PDB entry 4AA1 | X-ray diffraction, 1.99 A resolution | chains A and P

# Chain A
Molecule: Angiotensin-converting enzyme
From: Drosophila melanogaster
Notes: EC 3.4.15.1
UniProtKB: Q10714 (ACE_DROME); numbering as in UniProt (aligned over 17-614)
Sequence (598 residues; numbered 17 to 614; the number before each row is that of its first residue):
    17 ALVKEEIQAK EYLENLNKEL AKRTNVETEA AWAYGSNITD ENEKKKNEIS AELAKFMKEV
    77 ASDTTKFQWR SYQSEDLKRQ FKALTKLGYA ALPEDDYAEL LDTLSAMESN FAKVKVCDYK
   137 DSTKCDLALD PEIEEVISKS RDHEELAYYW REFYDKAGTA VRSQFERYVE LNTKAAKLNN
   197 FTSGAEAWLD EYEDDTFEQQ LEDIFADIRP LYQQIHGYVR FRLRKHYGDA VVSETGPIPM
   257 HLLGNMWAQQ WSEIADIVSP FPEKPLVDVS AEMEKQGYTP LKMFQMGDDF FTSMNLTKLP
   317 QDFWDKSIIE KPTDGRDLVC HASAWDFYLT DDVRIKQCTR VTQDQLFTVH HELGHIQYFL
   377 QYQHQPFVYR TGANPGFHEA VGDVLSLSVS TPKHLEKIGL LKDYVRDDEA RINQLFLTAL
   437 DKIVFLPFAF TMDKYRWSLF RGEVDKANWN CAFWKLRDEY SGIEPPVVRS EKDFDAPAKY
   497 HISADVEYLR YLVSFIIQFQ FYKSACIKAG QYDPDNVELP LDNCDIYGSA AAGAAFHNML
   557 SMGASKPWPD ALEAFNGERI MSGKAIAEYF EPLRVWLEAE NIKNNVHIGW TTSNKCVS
Disulfides: C133-C141, C336-C354, C467-C612, C522-C540
Glycans and other covalent adducts: N-acetylglucosamine (NAG) linked to N196
Ion coordination: Zn2+: H367, H371, E395 (shared with I4(P) of chain P)
Residues lining bound ligands: N-acetylglucosamine (NAG; 2-acetamido-2-deoxy-beta-D-glucopyranose): N53, T55, E57, N58, D330, R332
Curated features (UniProtKB/Swiss-Prot):
  - active site: E368 (Proton acceptor), H497 (Proton donor)
  - binding site (Zn(2+)): H367, H371, E395
  - glycosylation (N-linked (GlcNAc...) asparagine): N53, N196, N311
Reported in the primary citation:
  - catalytic residues: E368 (proposed by the authors, not directly observed)

# Chain P
Molecule: Angiotensin-2
From: Homo sapiens
UniProtKB: P01019 (ANGT_HUMAN); residues 0-7 here correspond to UniProt positions 34-41 (UniProt number = residue number + 34)
Sequence (8 residues; row label = number of the first residue in the row; numbering starts at 0):
     0 DRVYIHPF
Not modelled in the structure: 0-2
Ion coordination: Zn2+: I4 (shared with H367(A), H371(A), E395(A) of chain A)

# How chain A and chain P interact
Contacting residue pairs (36; chain A residue first):
  Q265(A) - P6(P)  hydrogen bond (side chain-backbone)
  Q265(A) - F7(P)
  H337(A) - I4(P)
  H337(A) - H5(P)  hydrogen bond (side chain-backbone)
  H337(A) - F7(P)
  A338(A) - I4(P)
  A338(A) - H5(P)  hydrogen bond (backbone-backbone)
  S339(A) - Y3(P)
  S339(A) - I4(P)
  A340(A) - Y3(P)  hydrogen bond (backbone-backbone)
  T364(A) - H5(P)
  H367(A) - I4(P)
  H367(A) - H5(P)
  H367(A) - P6(P)
  E368(A) - Y3(P)
  E368(A) - I4(P)
  E368(A) - H5(P)  hydrogen bond (side chain-backbone)
  H371(A) - Y3(P)
  H371(A) - I4(P)
  F375(A) - Y3(P)  hydrophobic
  T387(A) - Y3(P)  hydrogen bond
  H394(A) - Y3(P)
  E395(A) - Y3(P)
  E395(A) - I4(P)
  F441(A) - P6(P)  hydrophobic
  K495(A) - P6(P)  hydrogen bond (side chain-backbone)
  K495(A) - F7(P)
  Y496(A) - I4(P)  hydrophobic
  H497(A) - I4(P)
  H497(A) - H5(P)  hydrogen bond (side chain-backbone)
  H497(A) - P6(P)
  V502(A) - I4(P)  hydrophobic
  Y504(A) - P6(P)  hydrogen bond (side chain-backbone)
  Y507(A) - I4(P)  hydrogen bond (side chain-backbone)
  Y507(A) - H5(P)  hydrogen bond (side chain-backbone)
  Y507(A) - P6(P)
Also at the interface, not in a pair above, chain A (21 interface residues in all): G388
From the paper, about this interface:
  - interface residues, chain A: Q265(A), H337(A), A340(A), T387(A), F441(A), K495(A), H497(A), Y504(A), Y507(A)

# Overview
21 residues of chain A and 5 residues of chain P are in contact; the contacts include 11 hydrogen bonds. Polar
pairs include Q265(A)-P6(P), H337(A)-H5(P) and E368(A)-H5(P). Ligands of chain A: N-acetylglucosamine.
N-acetylglucosamine is covalently linked to N196(A). From the paper: the catalytic residue E368(A); interface
residues Q265(A), H337(A) and A340(A) among others.
Here chain A is Angiotensin-converting enzyme (Drosophila melanogaster) and chain P is Angiotensin-2 (Homo
sapiens). Entry 4AA1 (Crystal structure of ANCE in complex with Angiotensin-II) was determined by X-ray
diffraction together with 4AA2, 4ASQ and 4ASR from the same study.
